5L5F - chains A and B of the 28 polymer chains in the assembly; structure by X-ray diffraction, 2.50 A resolution.

Chain A:
Protein: Proteasome subunit alpha type-2
From: Saccharomyces cerevisiae (strain ATCC 204508 / S288c)
Notes: EC 3.4.25.1
Reference sequence: P23639 (PSA2_YEAST); residues 1-250 here = UniProt positions 1-250
Amino-acid sequence (250 residues; row label = number of the first residue in the row):
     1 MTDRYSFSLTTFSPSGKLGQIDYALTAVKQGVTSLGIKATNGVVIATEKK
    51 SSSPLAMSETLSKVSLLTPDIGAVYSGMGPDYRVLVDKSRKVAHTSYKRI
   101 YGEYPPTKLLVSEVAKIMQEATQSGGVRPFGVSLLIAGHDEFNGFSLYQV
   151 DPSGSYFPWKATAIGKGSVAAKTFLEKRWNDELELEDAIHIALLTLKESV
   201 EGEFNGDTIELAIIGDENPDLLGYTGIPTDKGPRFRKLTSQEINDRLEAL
Swiss-Prot annotation at these positions:
  - cross-link: Lys108 (Glycyl lysine isopeptide (Lys-Gly) (interchain with G-Cter in ubiquitin))

Chain B:
Protein: Proteasome subunit alpha type-3
From: Saccharomyces cerevisiae (strain ATCC 204508 / S288c)
Notes: EC 3.4.25.1
Reference sequence: P23638 (PSA3_YEAST); residues 0-257 here correspond to UniProt positions 1-258 (UniProt number = residue number + 1)
Amino-acid sequence (258 residues; each row starts with the number of its first residue; numbering starts at 0):
     0 MGSRRYDSRTTIFSPEGRLYQVEYALESISHAGTAIGIMASDGIVLAAER
    50 KVTSTLLEQDTSTEKLYKLNDKIAVAVAGLTADAEILINTARIHAQNYLK
   100 TYNEDIPVEILVRRLSDIKQGYTQHGGLRPFGVSFIYAGYDDRYGYQLYT
   150 SNPSGNYTGWKAISVGANTSAAQTLLQMDYKDDMKVDDAIELALKTLSKT
   200 TDSSALTYDRLEFATIRKGANDGEVYQKIFKPQEIKDILVKTGITKKDED
   250 EEADEDMK
Disordered / not traced: 0, 245-257
Swiss-Prot annotation at these positions:
  - cross-link (Glycyl lysine isopeptide (Lys-Gly)): Lys99 (interchain with G-Cter in ubiquitin), Lys198 (interchain with G-Cter in ubiquitin), Lys230 (interchain with G-Cter in ubiquitin)

Chain A / chain B interface:
Contacting residue pairs - 64 pairs, chain A then chain B:
  Arg4(A) with Ser2(B), hydrogen bond (backbone-side chain)
  Tyr5(A) with Ser2(B); Tyr5(B)
  Ser6(A) with Gly125(B); Leu127(B)
  Phe7(A) with Ser2(B); Tyr5(B); Asp6(B); Gly126(B)
  Ser8(A) with Gly126(B), hydrogen bond (backbone-backbone); Leu127(B); Arg128(B), hydrogen bond (side chain-backbone)
  Thr10(A) with Arg128(B)
  Thr11(A) with Ser7(B); Thr9(B); Gln20(B)
  Phe12(A) with Gln20(B); Tyr23(B); Ala24(B), hydrophobic; Arg128(B); Pro129(B); Gly131(B)
  Ser13(A) with Tyr23(B)
  Pro14(A) with Tyr23(B), hydrophobic; Glu26(B)
  Ser15(A) with Glu26(B); His30(B)
  Gly16(A) with Tyr23(B); Ser27(B), hydrogen bond (backbone-side chain)
  Leu18(A) with Arg128(B)
  Lys38(A) with Glu57(B), salt bridge
  Ser112(A) with Glu84(B)
  Lys116(A) with Ile85(B)
  Gln119(A) with Ala81(B); Asp82(B), hydrogen bond; Ile85(B); Arg128(B)
  Thr122(A) with Arg128(B), hydrogen bond (backbone-side chain)
  Gln123(A) with Tyr121(B); Leu127(B); Arg128(B), hydrogen bond (side chain-backbone); Pro129(B); Phe130(B)
  Gly125(A) with Leu127(B)
  Ser153(A) with Ala81(B)
  Gly154(A) with Ala81(B)
  Ser155(A) with Ala81(B)
  Tyr156(A) with Glu84(B), hydrogen bond
  Phe157(A) with Leu56(B), hydrophobic
  Pro158(A) with Leu56(B); Glu57(B), hydrogen bond (backbone-backbone); Thr60(B); Ser61(B)
  Trp159(A) with Ser53(B); Leu55(B); Leu56(B)
  Lys160(A) with Thr54(B), hydrogen bond (side chain-backbone); Leu55(B), hydrogen bond (backbone-backbone); Leu56(B); Glu57(B)
  Ala161(A) with Leu55(B)
  Leu175(A) with Leu55(B), hydrophobic
  Glu176(A) with Thr54(B); Leu55(B)
Interface residues without a listed pair, chain A (35 interface residues in all): Ser124, Tyr148, Lys172, Trp179
Interface residues without a listed pair, chain B (32 interface residues in all): Leu79, Thr80

Summary:
The interface between chain A and chain B involves 35 residues on one side and 32 on the other, with 11
hydrogen bonds and 1 salt bridge. Polar pairs include Lys38(A)-Glu57(B), Arg4(A)-Ser2(B) and
Ser8(A)-Arg128(B).
Chain A is Proteasome subunit alpha type-2 and chain B is Proteasome subunit alpha type-3, both from
Saccharomyces cerevisiae (strain ATCC 204508 / S288c); the structure, Yeast 20S proteasome with human beta5i
(1-138) and human beta6 (97-111; 118-133) in complex with bortezomib, was determined by X-ray diffraction,
deposited together with 5L52, 5L54, 5L55, 5L5A, 5L5B, 5L5D and 30 further entries.
